PDB entry 6VNW | electron microscopy, 3.44 A resolution | chains G and I of the 8 polymer chains in the assembly

# Chain G
Name: Bardet-Biedl syndrome 5 protein homolog
Organism: Bos taurus
UniProt: A6QLF9 (A6QLF9_BOVIN); residues 1-341 here = UniProt positions 1-341
Amino-acid sequence (341 residues; numbered 1 to 341; the number before each row is that of its first residue):
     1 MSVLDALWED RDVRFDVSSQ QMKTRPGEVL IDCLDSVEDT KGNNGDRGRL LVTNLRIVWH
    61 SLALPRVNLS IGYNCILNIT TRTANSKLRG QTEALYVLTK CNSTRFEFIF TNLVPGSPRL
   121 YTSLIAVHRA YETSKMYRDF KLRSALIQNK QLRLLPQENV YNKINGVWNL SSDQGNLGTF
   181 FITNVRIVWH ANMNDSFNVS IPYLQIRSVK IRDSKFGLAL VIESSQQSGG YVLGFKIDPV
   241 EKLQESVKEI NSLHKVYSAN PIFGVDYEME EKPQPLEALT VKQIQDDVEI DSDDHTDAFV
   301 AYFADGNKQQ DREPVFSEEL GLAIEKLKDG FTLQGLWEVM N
Disordered / not traced: 1-5, 213-218, 268-295, 340-341

# Chain I
Name: Bardet-Biedl syndrome 9
Organism: Bos taurus
UniProt: E1BHJ5 (E1BHJ5_BOVIN); residue numbers follow UniProt; this construct covers 1-887
Amino-acid sequence (887 residues; numbered 1 to 887; the number before each row is that of its first residue):
     1 MSLFKARDWW STVLGDKEEF DQGCLCLADV DNTGNGQDKI IVGSFMGYLR IFNPHPVKTG
    61 DGAQAEDLLL EVHLRDPILQ VEVGKFVSGT EMLHLAVLHS RKLCVYSVSG TLGNVEHGNQ
   121 YQIKLMYEHN LQRTACNMTY GSFGGVKGRD LICIQSVDGM LMVFEQESYA FGRFLPGSLL
   181 PGPLAYSSRT DSFITVSSCH QVESYKYQVL AFATDADKRQ ETEQQKHGSG KRLVVDWTLN
   241 IGEQAIDICI VSFIQSASSV FVLGERNFFC LKDNGQIQFM KKLDYSPSCF LPYCSVSEGT
   301 INTLIGNHNN MLHIYQDVTL KWATQLPHVP VAVRVGCLHD LKGVIVTLSD DGHLQCSYLG
   361 TDPSLFQAPK VESRELNYDE LDMELKELQK VIKNVNKSQD VWPLTEREDD LKVSAMVSPN
   421 FDSVSQATDV EVGADLVPSV TVKVTLKNRV ALQKIKLSIY VQPPLVLTGD QFTFEFMAPE
   481 MTRTVGFSVY LKGSYSPPEL EGNAVVSYSR PTERNPDGIP RVSQCKFRLP LKLVCLPGQP
   541 SKTASHKLTI DTNKSPVSLL SLFPGFAKQS EDDQVNVMGF RFLGGSQVTL LASKTSQRYR
   601 IQSEQFEDLW LITNELIIRL QEYFEKQGIK DFTCSFSGSV PLEEYFELID HHFELRINGE
   661 KLEELLSERA VQFRAIQRRL LTRFKDKTPA PLQHLDTLLD GTYKQVIALA DAVEENQDNL
   721 FQSFTRLKSA THLVILLIGL WQKLSADQIA ILEAAFLPLQ QDTQELGWEE TVDAALSHLL
   781 KTCLSKSSKE QALNLNSQLG IPKDTSQLKK HITLFCDRLA KGGRLCLSTD AAAPQTMVMP
   841 GGCATIPESD LEGRSIDQDS SELFTNHKHL MVETPVPEVS PLQGVTE
Disordered / not traced: 1, 57-62, 214-233, 398-409, 421-438, 568-574, 829-887

# Interface between chain G and chain I
Contacting residue pairs (102):
  Asp16(G) - Arg374(I)  salt bridge
  Asn43(G) - Leu376(I)
  Asn44(G) - Arg374(I)
  Asn44(G) - Glu375(I)
  Asn44(G) - Leu376(I)
  Asn44(G) - Leu381(I)
  Gly45(G) - Leu381(I)
  Asp46(G) - Asn377(I)
  Asp46(G) - Leu381(I)
  Arg47(G) - Glu380(I)  salt bridge
  Arg47(G) - Glu384(I)  salt bridge
  Leu64(G) - Asn377(I)
  Asn68(G) - Arg374(I)
  Lys100(G) - Asp8(I)  salt bridge
  Arg105(G) - Arg7(I)
  Arg129(G) - Lys17(I)
  Phe140(G) - Ala65(I)
  Leu142(G) - Ala65(I)  hydrophobic
  Leu142(G) - Leu68(I)
  Leu142(G) - His117(I)
  Arg143(G) - Glu66(I)  hydrogen bond (side chain-backbone)
  Arg143(G) - Leu68(I)
  Arg143(G) - Leu69(I)  hydrogen bond (side chain-backbone)
  Arg143(G) - Leu70(I)
  Arg143(G) - Glu71(I)
  Arg143(G) - His117(I)
  Arg143(G) - Asn119(I)  hydrogen bond (side chain-backbone)
  Arg143(G) - Tyr121(I)
  Ser144(G) - Glu71(I)  hydrogen bond
  Ala145(G) - Glu71(I)  hydrogen bond (backbone-side chain)
  Arg153(G) - Tyr48(I)  hydrogen bond
  Ser171(G) - Asn114(I)
  Ser171(G) - Val115(I)
  Ser171(G) - His117(I)
  Ser171(G) - Gly118(I)
  Ser172(G) - Gly118(I)
  Asp173(G) - Leu112(I)
  Gly175(G) - Gln120(I)
  Asn194(G) - Gln122(I)
  Phe197(G) - His117(I)
  Phe197(G) - Gly118(I)
  Phe197(G) - Gln120(I)
  Tyr231(G) - Gln64(I)  hydrogen bond
  Tyr231(G) - Glu66(I)  hydrogen bond
  Leu233(G) - His117(I)
  Thr296(G) - Ser373(I)
  Asp297(G) - Val371(I)
  Asp297(G) - Glu372(I)
  Asp297(G) - Ser373(I)  hydrogen bond (backbone-side chain)
  Ala298(G) - Arg374(I)
  Val300(G) - Pro369(I)
  Val300(G) - Lys370(I)
  Val300(G) - Val371(I)  hydrophobic
  Ala301(G) - Pro369(I)  hydrophobic
  Ala301(G) - Val371(I)  hydrophobic
  Tyr302(G) - Arg374(I)  hydrogen bond
  Asp305(G) - Arg7(I)  salt bridge
  Gly306(G) - Ser364(I)  hydrogen bond (backbone-side chain)
  Gly306(G) - Leu365(I)
  Asn307(G) - Leu365(I)
  Asn307(G) - Gln367(I)
  Asn307(G) - Pro369(I)
  Lys308(G) - Ser2(I)
  Lys308(G) - Asp362(I)  salt bridge
  Lys308(G) - Ser364(I)
  Gln310(G) - Asp362(I)
  Asp311(G) - Arg7(I)  salt bridge
  Asp311(G) - Tyr358(I)
  Pro314(G) - Leu341(I)
  Phe316(G) - Lys342(I)
  Glu319(G) - Val296(I)
  Leu320(G) - Tyr293(I)  hydrogen bond (backbone-side chain)
  Leu320(G) - Leu359(I)  hydrophobic
  Leu322(G) - Tyr293(I)  hydrophobic
  Leu322(G) - Ile314(I)  hydrophobic
  Leu322(G) - Gly343(I)
  Leu322(G) - Ile345(I)  hydrophobic
  Leu322(G) - Leu359(I)  hydrophobic
  Ala323(G) - Leu341(I)  hydrophobic
  Ala323(G) - Lys342(I)  hydrogen bond (backbone-backbone)
  Ala323(G) - Gly343(I)  hydrogen bond (backbone-backbone)
  Ala323(G) - Tyr358(I)
  Ala323(G) - Leu359(I)  hydrogen bond (backbone-backbone)
  Ile324(G) - Leu359(I)  hydrophobic
  Ile324(G) - Thr361(I)
  Glu325(G) - Ser2(I)  hydrogen bond
  Glu325(G) - Leu359(I)  hydrogen bond (backbone-backbone)
  Glu325(G) - Gly360(I)
  Glu325(G) - Thr361(I)  hydrogen bond (backbone-side chain)
  Glu325(G) - Asp362(I)
  Lys328(G) - Asp362(I)  salt bridge
  Lys328(G) - Pro363(I)
  Phe331(G) - Pro363(I)  hydrophobic
  Leu333(G) - Trp322(I)  hydrophobic
  Leu333(G) - Thr361(I)
  Leu336(G) - Thr361(I)
  Leu336(G) - Pro363(I)  hydrophobic
  Trp337(G) - Phe4(I)  hydrophobic
  Trp337(G) - Leu320(I)
  Trp337(G) - Lys321(I)  hydrogen bond (side chain-backbone)
  Trp337(G) - Trp322(I)  hydrophobic
  Trp337(G) - Ala323(I)
Other interface residues (no listed pair), chain G (59 interface residues in all): Phe15, Val114, Met193, Ser196, Val232, Val315, Glu318, Gly321, Lys326
Other interface residues (no listed pair), chain I (63 interface residues in all): Leu3, Lys5, Val72, Gly113, Asn302, Val335, Val344, Ala368, Glu513

# In short
59 residues of chain G face 63 of chain I across their interface; the contacts include 19 hydrogen bonds and 8
salt bridges. Polar contacts include Asp16(G)-Arg374(I), Arg47(G)-Glu380(I) and Arg47(G)-Glu384(I).
Here chain G is Bardet-Biedl syndrome 5 protein homolog and chain I is Bardet-Biedl syndrome 9, both from Bos
taurus. Entry 6VNW (Cryo-EM structure of apo-BBSome) was determined by electron microscopy (same publication
as 6VOA).
